PDB entry 7P5X | electron microscopy, 3.20 A resolution | chains AD and AE of the 11 polymer chains in the assembly

[Chain AD]
Molecule: DNA-directed RNA polymerase subunit beta'
Source organism: Mycolicibacterium smegmatis MC2 155
UniProt: A0QS66 (RPOC_MYCS2); numbering as in UniProt (aligned over 1-1317)
Chain sequence (1317 residues; each row starts with the number of its first residue):
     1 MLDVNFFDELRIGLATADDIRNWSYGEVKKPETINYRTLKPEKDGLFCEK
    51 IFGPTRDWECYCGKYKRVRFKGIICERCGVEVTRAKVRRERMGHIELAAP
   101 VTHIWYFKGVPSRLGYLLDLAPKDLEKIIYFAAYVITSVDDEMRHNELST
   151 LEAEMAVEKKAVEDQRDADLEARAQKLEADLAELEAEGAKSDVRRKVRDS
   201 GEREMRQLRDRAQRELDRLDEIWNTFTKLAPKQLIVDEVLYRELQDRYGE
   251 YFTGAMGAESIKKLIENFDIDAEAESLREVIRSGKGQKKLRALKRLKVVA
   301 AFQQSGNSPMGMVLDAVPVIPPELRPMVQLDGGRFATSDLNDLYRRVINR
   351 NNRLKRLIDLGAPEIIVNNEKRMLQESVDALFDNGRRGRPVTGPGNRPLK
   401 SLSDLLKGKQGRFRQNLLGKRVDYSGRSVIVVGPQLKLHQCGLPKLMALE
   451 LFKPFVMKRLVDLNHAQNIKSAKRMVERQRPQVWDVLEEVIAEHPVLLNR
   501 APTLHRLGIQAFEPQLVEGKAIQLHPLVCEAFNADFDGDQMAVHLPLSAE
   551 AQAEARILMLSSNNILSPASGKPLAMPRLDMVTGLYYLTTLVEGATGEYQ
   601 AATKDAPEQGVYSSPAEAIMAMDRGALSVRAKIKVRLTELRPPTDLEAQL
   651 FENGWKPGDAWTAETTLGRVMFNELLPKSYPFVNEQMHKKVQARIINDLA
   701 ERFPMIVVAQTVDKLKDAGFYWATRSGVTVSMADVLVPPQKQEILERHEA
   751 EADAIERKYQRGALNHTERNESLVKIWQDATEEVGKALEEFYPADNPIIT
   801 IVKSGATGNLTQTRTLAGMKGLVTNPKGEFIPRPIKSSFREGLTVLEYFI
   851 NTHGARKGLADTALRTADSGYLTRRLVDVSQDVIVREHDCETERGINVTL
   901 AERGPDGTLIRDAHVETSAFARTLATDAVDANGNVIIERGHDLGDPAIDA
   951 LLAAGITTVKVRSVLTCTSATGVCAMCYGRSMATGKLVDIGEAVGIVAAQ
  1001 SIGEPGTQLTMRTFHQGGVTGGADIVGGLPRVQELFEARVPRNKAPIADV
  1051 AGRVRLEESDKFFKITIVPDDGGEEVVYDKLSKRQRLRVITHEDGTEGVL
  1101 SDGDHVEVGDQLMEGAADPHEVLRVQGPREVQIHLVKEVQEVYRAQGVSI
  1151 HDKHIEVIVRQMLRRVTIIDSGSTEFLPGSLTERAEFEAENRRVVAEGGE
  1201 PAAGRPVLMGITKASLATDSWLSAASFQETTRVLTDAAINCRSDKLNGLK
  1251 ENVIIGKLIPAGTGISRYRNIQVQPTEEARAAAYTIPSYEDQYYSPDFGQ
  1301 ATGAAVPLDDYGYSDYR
Not modelled in the structure: 1013-1025, 1093-1097, 1284-1317
Ion coordination: Zn2+ site 1: Cys60, Cys62, Cys75, Cys78; Zn2+ site 2: Cys890, Cys967, Cys974, Cys977
UniProt features mapped onto this chain:
  - binding site (Zn(2+)): Cys60, Cys62, Cys75, Cys78, Cys890, Cys967, Cys974, Cys977
  - binding site (Mg(2+)): Asp535, Asp537, Asp539

[Chain AE]
Molecule: DNA-directed RNA polymerase subunit omega
Source organism: Mycolicibacterium smegmatis MC2 155
Notes: EC 2.7.7.6
UniProt: A0QWT1 (RPOZ_MYCS2); residues 1-107 here = UniProt positions 1-107
Chain sequence (107 residues; row label = number of the first residue in the row):
     1 MSTPHADAQLNAADDLGIDSSAASAYDTPLGITNPPIDELLSRASSKYAL
    51 VIYAAKRARQINDYYNQLGDGILEYVGPLVEPGLQEKPLSIALREIHGDL
   101 LEHTEGE
Not modelled in the structure: 1-17, 107

[How chain AD and chain AE interact]
Contacting residue pairs - 72 pairs, chain AD then chain AE:
  His439(AD) - Leu30(AE)  hydrogen bond (side chain-backbone)
  His439(AD) - Ile32(AE)
  Arg459(AD) - Gln85(AE)  hydrogen bond
  Glu489(AD) - Gln85(AE)
  Glu489(AD) - Lys87(AE)
  Val490(AD) - Lys87(AE)
  Ala492(AD) - Lys87(AE)  hydrogen bond (backbone-side chain)
  Glu493(AD) - Ser90(AE)  hydrogen bond
  Pro495(AD) - Ile32(AE)  hydrophobic
  Glu513(AD) - Ile32(AE)
  Glu550(AD) - Ala55(AE)
  Glu550(AD) - Arg59(AE)  salt bridge
  Gln552(AD) - Leu89(AE)
  Ala553(AD) - Val51(AE)
  Ala553(AD) - Leu89(AE)
  Glu554(AD) - Val51(AE)
  Arg556(AD) - Ile32(AE)  hydrogen bond (side chain-backbone)
  Arg556(AD) - Leu89(AE)
  Arg556(AD) - Ser90(AE)  hydrogen bond
  Arg556(AD) - Leu93(AE)
  Ile557(AD) - Val51(AE)  hydrophobic
  Leu558(AD) - Lys47(AE)
  Leu558(AD) - Tyr48(AE)  hydrophobic
  Leu558(AD) - Val51(AE)  hydrophobic
  Leu560(AD) - Thr33(AE)
  Asn563(AD) - Ile37(AE)
  Trp655(AD) - Asp19(AE)
  Pro704(AD) - Asp38(AE)
  Met705(AD) - Ile37(AE)  hydrophobic
  Met705(AD) - Asp38(AE)  hydrogen bond (backbone-side chain)
  Ile706(AD) - Pro29(AE)  hydrophobic
  Ile706(AD) - Asp38(AE)
  Val707(AD) - Tyr26(AE)  hydrophobic
  Gln710(AD) - Tyr26(AE)
  Gln710(AD) - Asp27(AE)  hydrogen bond (side chain-backbone)
  Lys714(AD) - Asp27(AE)  salt bridge
  Thr984(AD) - Lys47(AE)
  Asp989(AD) - Ser46(AE)  hydrogen bond
  Asp989(AD) - Lys47(AE)
  Asp989(AD) - Tyr48(AE)
  Glu992(AD) - Tyr48(AE)
  Gly1262(AD) - Tyr48(AE)
  Thr1263(AD) - Tyr48(AE)
  Arg1267(AD) - Glu105(AE)  salt bridge
  Arg1267(AD) - Gly106(AE)  hydrogen bond (backbone-backbone)
  Tyr1268(AD) - Ser46(AE)
  Tyr1268(AD) - Tyr48(AE)  hydrophobic
  Tyr1268(AD) - Ile52(AE)
  Arg1269(AD) - Lys56(AE)
  Asn1270(AD) - Thr104(AE)
  Asn1270(AD) - Gly106(AE)
  Ile1271(AD) - Ala49(AE)
  Ile1271(AD) - Lys56(AE)  hydrogen bond (backbone-side chain)
  Ile1271(AD) - His103(AE)
  Ile1271(AD) - Thr104(AE)
  Gln1272(AD) - Glu102(AE)
  Gln1272(AD) - His103(AE)
  Gln1272(AD) - Thr104(AE)  hydrogen bond (backbone-backbone)
  Val1273(AD) - Tyr53(AE)  hydrophobic
  Val1273(AD) - Lys56(AE)
  Val1273(AD) - Gln60(AE)  hydrogen bond (backbone-side chain)
  Val1273(AD) - Glu102(AE)
  Gln1274(AD) - Leu101(AE)
  Gln1274(AD) - Glu102(AE)  hydrogen bond (backbone-backbone)
  Pro1275(AD) - Leu79(AE)  hydrophobic
  Pro1275(AD) - Leu100(AE)
  Pro1275(AD) - Leu101(AE)  hydrophobic
  Thr1276(AD) - Leu100(AE)  hydrogen bond (backbone-backbone)
  Ala1279(AD) - Leu79(AE)  hydrophobic
  Ala1279(AD) - Leu100(AE)
  Arg1280(AD) - Val76(AE)
  Ala1283(AD) - Leu79(AE)  hydrophobic
Interface residues without a listed pair, chain AD (52 interface residues in all): Lys437, Ser548, Ala549, Arg641, Pro657, Ser679, Phe703, Ile990, Ser1266, Glu1277
Interface residues without a listed pair, chain AE (43 interface residues in all): Ala23, Ser24, Gly31, Pro35, Leu50, Arg57, Ala58, Glu86, Asp99

[Summary]
52 residues of chain AD face 43 of chain AE across their interface, with 15 hydrogen bonds and 3 salt bridges.
Polar pairs include Glu550(AD)-Arg59(AE), Lys714(AD)-Asp27(AE) and Arg1267(AD)-Glu105(AE). From UniProt: 8
Zn2+-binding residues and 3 Mg2+-binding residues on chain AD.
Here chain AD is DNA-directed RNA polymerase subunit beta' and chain AE is DNA-directed RNA polymerase subunit
omega, both from Mycolicibacterium smegmatis MC2 155. Entry 7P5X (Mycobacterial RNAP with transcriptional
activator PafBC) was determined by electron microscopy.
